PDB entry 4UE3 | X-ray diffraction, 1.40 A resolution | chains SSS and LLL of the 4 polymer chains in the assembly

# Chain SSS
Protein: Hydrogenase-1 small chain
From: Escherichia coli (strain K12)
Notes: EC 1.12.99.6
Reference sequence: P69739 (MBHS_ECOLI); residues 4-267 here correspond to UniProt positions 49-312 (UniProt number = residue number + 45)
Chain sequence (264 residues; numbered 4 to 267; the number before each row is that of its first residue):
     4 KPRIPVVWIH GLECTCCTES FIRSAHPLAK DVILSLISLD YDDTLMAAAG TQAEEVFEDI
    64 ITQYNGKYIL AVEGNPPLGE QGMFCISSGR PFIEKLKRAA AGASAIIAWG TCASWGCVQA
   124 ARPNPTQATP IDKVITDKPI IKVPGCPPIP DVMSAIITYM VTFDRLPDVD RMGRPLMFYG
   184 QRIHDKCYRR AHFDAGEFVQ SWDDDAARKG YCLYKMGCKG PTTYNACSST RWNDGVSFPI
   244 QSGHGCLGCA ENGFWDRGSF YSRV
Ion coordination: fe4-s3 cluster Fe: C17, C19, C20, E76, C115, C120, C149; 4Fe-4S cluster Fe: H187, C190, C215, C221; 3Fe-4S cluster Fe: C230, C249, C252
Ligand contacts:
  - 3Fe-4S cluster (F3S): I186, T226, N228, C230, W235, F241, P242, C249, L250, G251, C252, A253
  - fe4-s3 cluster (SF3): E16, C17, T18, C19, C20, T21, E76, G113, T114, C115, C120, G148, C149, P150
  - 4Fe-4S cluster (SF4): I186, H187, C190, R192, R193, F196, C215, L216, Y217, C221, G223, P224, I243
Swiss-Prot annotation at these positions:
  - binding site ([4Fe-4S] cluster): C17, C20, C115, C149, H187, C190, C215, C221
  - binding site ([3Fe-4S] cluster): C230, C249, C252

# Chain LLL
Protein: Hydrogenase-1 large chain
From: Escherichia coli (strain K12)
Notes: EC 1.12.99.6
Reference sequence: P0ACD8 (MBHL_ECOLI); numbering as in UniProt (aligned over 2-582)
Chain sequence (581 residues; numbered 2 to 582; the number before each row is that of its first residue):
     2 STQYETQGYT INNAGRRLVV DPITRIEGHM RCEVNINDQN VITNAVSCGT MFRGLEIILQ
    62 GRDPRDAWAF VERICGVCTG VHALASVYAI EDAIGIKVPD NANIIRNIML ATLWCHDHLV
   122 HFYQLAGMDW IDVLDALKAD PRKTSELAQS LSSWPKSSPG YFFDVQNRLK KFVEGGQLGI
   182 FRNGYWGHPQ YKLPPEANLM GFAHYLEALD FQREIVKIHA VFGGKNPHPN WIVGGMPCAI
   242 NIDESGAVGA VNMERLNLVQ SIITRTADFI NNVMIPDALA IGQFNKPWSE IGTGLSDKCV
   302 LSYGAFPDIA NDFGEKSLLM PGGAVINGDF NNVLPVDLVD PQQVQEFVDH AWYRYPNDQV
   362 GRHPFDGITD PWYNPGDVKG SDTNIQQLNE QERYSWIKAP RWRGNAMEVG PLARTLIAYH
   422 KGDAATVESV DRMMSALNLP LSGIQSTLGR ILCRAHEAQW AAGKLQYFFD KLMTNLKNGN
   482 LATASTEKWE PATWPTECRG VGFTEAPKGA LGHWAAIRDG KIDLYQCVVP TTWNASPRDP
   542 KGQIGAYEAA LMNTKMAIPE QPLEILRTLH SFDPCLACST H
Sequence notes: engineered mutation K509 (Arg in P0ACD8)
Modified residues: C79 (S-hydroxycysteine; CSO)
Ion coordination: Mg2+: E57, C528; Ni2+: C76, C79, C576, C579; carbonmonoxide-(dicyano) iron Fe: C79, C579
Ligand contacts: carbonmonoxide-(dicyano) iron (FCO): C79, V82, H83, D118, A507, P508, K509, L512, V530, P531, T532, C576, C579
Swiss-Prot annotation at these positions:
  - binding site (Ni(2+)): C76, C79, C576, C579

# How chain SSS and chain LLL interact
Residue-residue contacts (207):
  P5(SSS) with Q178(LLL)
  R6(SSS) with F173(LLL), hydrogen bond (side chain-backbone); Q178(LLL), hydrogen bond (backbone-side chain)
  H13(SSS) with H30(LLL), hydrogen bond (backbone-side chain)
  G14(SSS) with H30(LLL), hydrogen bond (backbone-side chain)
  L15(SSS) with M52(LLL), hydrophobic; F53(LLL)
  E16(SSS) with E28(LLL); M52(LLL); R54(LLL); A578(LLL)
  C17(SSS) with E28(LLL); R54(LLL); R74(LLL); I75(LLL); C76(LLL), hydrophobic; G77(LLL), hydrogen bond (backbone-backbone); H229(LLL), hydrogen bond
  T18(SSS) with E28(LLL), hydrogen bond
  C19(SSS) with G77(LLL); P228(LLL); H229(LLL)
  E22(SSS) with G77(LLL); V78(LLL); H117(LLL); P228(LLL)
  S23(SSS) with P228(LLL)
  I25(SSS) with Q213(LLL), hydrogen bond (backbone-side chain)
  R26(SSS) with H117(LLL), hydrogen bond; Q213(LLL), hydrogen bond; R214(LLL); V217(LLL); N227(LLL), hydrogen bond; P228(LLL)
  S27(SSS) with R214(LLL)
  A28(SSS) with R214(LLL)
  L31(SSS) with D211(LLL); R214(LLL)
  K33(SSS) with L207(LLL); L210(LLL); D211(LLL), salt bridge
  D34(SSS) with R169(LLL), salt bridge
  I36(SSS) with F173(LLL)
  L37(SSS) with R169(LLL); F173(LLL)
  S38(SSS) with R169(LLL), hydrogen bond
  S41(SSS) with Q178(LLL)
  L42(SSS) with G180(LLL); I181(LLL), hydrogen bond (backbone-backbone)
  D43(SSS) with G180(LLL); R183(LLL), salt bridge
  Y44(SSS) with P23(LLL)
  D46(SSS) with P23(LLL); T25(LLL); R26(LLL), hydrogen bond (backbone-backbone)
  T47(SSS) with R26(LLL); I27(LLL); L126(LLL)
  L48(SSS) with R26(LLL); M129(LLL); I181(LLL)
  M49(SSS) with T25(LLL); R26(LLL), hydrogen bond (backbone-side chain); I181(LLL)
  A50(SSS) with R26(LLL), hydrogen bond (backbone-side chain); M129(LLL); I181(LLL), hydrogen bond (backbone-backbone); Y186(LLL); W187(LLL), hydrophobic
  A51(SSS) with T25(LLL), hydrogen bond (backbone-side chain); R183(LLL); N184(LLL); Y186(LLL)
  A52(SSS) with P23(LLL); T25(LLL); Y186(LLL), hydrogen bond (backbone-side chain); L567(LLL), hydrophobic
  G53(SSS) with V21(LLL); D22(LLL); P23(LLL), hydrogen bond (backbone-backbone)
  Q55(SSS) with N184(LLL), hydrogen bond (backbone-side chain); Y186(LLL), hydrogen bond; E561(LLL), hydrogen bond (side chain-backbone); P563(LLL)
  E57(SSS) with D22(LLL)
  E58(SSS) with N184(LLL), hydrogen bond
  V59(SSS) with R183(LLL); N184(LLL)
  D62(SSS) with R183(LLL), salt bridge
  I63(SSS) with R183(LLL)
  E83(SSS) with W373(LLL); Y374(LLL), hydrogen bond (side chain-backbone)
  Q84(SSS) with D383(LLL); T384(LLL)
  M86(SSS) with Y374(LLL); D383(LLL); T384(LLL); I386(LLL), hydrophobic; W397(LLL), hydrogen bond (backbone-side chain)
  F87(SSS) with T51(LLL); M52(LLL); F53(LLL), hydrogen bond (backbone-backbone); P372(LLL), hydrophobic; W397(LLL), hydrophobic
  C88(SSS) with H30(LLL); T51(LLL)
  I89(SSS) with T51(LLL), hydrogen bond (backbone-backbone)
  S90(SSS) with D22(LLL)
  S91(SSS) with D22(LLL), hydrogen bond (side chain-backbone); P23(LLL)
  G92(SSS) with D22(LLL), hydrogen bond (backbone-side chain); R32(LLL); T384(LLL); N385(LLL); I386(LLL), hydrogen bond (backbone-backbone)
  R93(SSS) with T384(LLL); N385(LLL), hydrogen bond
  P94(SSS) with T384(LLL)
  V121(SSS) with L56(LLL), hydrophobic; I59(LLL); F71(LLL), hydrophobic; R74(LLL)
  Q122(SSS) with R54(LLL); I59(LLL)
  A124(SSS) with I59(LLL); R63(LLL)
  R125(SSS) with I59(LLL); R63(LLL), hydrogen bond (backbone-side chain)
  P126(SSS) with I58(LLL), hydrophobic; I59(LLL)
  P128(SSS) with R54(LLL); G55(LLL); I59(LLL)
  T129(SSS) with F53(LLL); R54(LLL)
  C149(SSS) with R74(LLL), hydrogen bond (backbone-side chain); K226(LLL), hydrogen bond (backbone-side chain); H229(LLL)
  P150(SSS) with K226(LLL); P228(LLL)
  R192(SSS) with G250(LLL), hydrogen bond (side chain-backbone)
  W205(SSS) with I233(LLL), hydrophobic; A485(LLL), hydrophobic; T487(LLL); W490(LLL)
  D206(SSS) with A240(LLL); A483(LLL); T484(LLL), hydrogen bond (side chain-backbone); A485(LLL)
  A210(SSS) with A240(LLL); G250(LLL)
  R211(SSS) with A240(LLL); I241(LLL); N242(LLL), hydrogen bond (backbone-side chain); G247(LLL); A251(LLL); A483(LLL)
  K212(SSS) with S246(LLL); G247(LLL)
  G213(SSS) with G250(LLL), hydrogen bond (backbone-backbone)
  W235(SSS) with G225(LLL); K226(LLL); N227(LLL)
  N236(SSS) with V217(LLL); K218(LLL); A221(LLL); K226(LLL); N227(LLL), hydrogen bond (side chain-backbone)
  D237(SSS) with K218(LLL), salt bridge
  V239(SSS) with K218(LLL); A221(LLL), hydrophobic; V222(LLL), hydrophobic; R256(LLL), hydrogen bond (backbone-side chain); L259(LLL), hydrophobic
  S240(SSS) with A221(LLL), hydrogen bond (side chain-backbone); G225(LLL)
  F241(SSS) with G225(LLL), hydrogen bond (backbone-backbone)
  P242(SSS) with G225(LLL); K226(LLL); N231(LLL)
  Q244(SSS) with R256(LLL)
  S245(SSS) with A221(LLL), hydrogen bond (side chain-backbone); V222(LLL), hydrogen bond (side chain-backbone); G225(LLL), hydrogen bond (side chain-backbone); P238(LLL); C239(LLL)
  G246(SSS) with P238(LLL)
  H247(SSS) with W69(LLL); N231(LLL); W232(LLL); I233(LLL)
  L250(SSS) with N231(LLL)
  W258(SSS) with R63(LLL), hydrogen bond (backbone-side chain); A70(LLL); F71(LLL), hydrophobic; R74(LLL)
  D259(SSS) with R63(LLL), salt bridge
  S262(SSS) with D67(LLL), hydrogen bond
  F263(SSS) with D67(LLL), hydrogen bond (backbone-side chain); A70(LLL), hydrophobic; F71(LLL), hydrophobic
  Y264(SSS) with R66(LLL); D67(LLL); W69(LLL), hydrogen bond; W232(LLL); I233(LLL); W490(LLL), hydrophobic
Other interface residues (no listed pair), chain SSS (88 interface residues in all): T54, A56, Q66, Y67, S204
Other interface residues (no listed pair), chain LLL (98 interface residues in all): V20, G29, D64, V121, Q125, F182, G185, F223, G224, W353, Q387, L482, Q562

# In short
88 residues of chain SSS and 98 residues of chain LLL are in contact, with 50 hydrogen bonds and 6 salt
bridges. Polar contacts include K33(SSS)-D211(LLL), D34(SSS)-R169(LLL) and D43(SSS)-R183(LLL). Ligands of
chain SSS: 4Fe-4S cluster, 3Fe-4S cluster and fe4-s3 cluster. Chain LLL binds carbonmonoxide-(dicyano) iron.
Here chain SSS is Hydrogenase-1 small chain and chain LLL is Hydrogenase-1 large chain, both from Escherichia
coli (strain K12). Entry 4UE3 (The Mechanism of Hydrogen Activation by NiFe-hydrogenases and the Importance of
the active site Arginine) was determined by X-ray diffraction together with 5A4F, 5A4I, 5A4M and 5ADU from the
same study.
